Entry 2ICW (X-ray diffraction, 2.41 A resolution); this record covers chains A and G of the 6 polymer chains in the assembly.

== Chain A ==
Protein: HLA class II histocompatibility antigen, DR alpha chain
From: Homo sapiens
UniProt: P01903 (2DRA_HUMAN); residues 3-181 here correspond to UniProt positions 28-206 (UniProt number = residue number + 25)
Sequence (179 residues; row label = number of the first residue in the row):
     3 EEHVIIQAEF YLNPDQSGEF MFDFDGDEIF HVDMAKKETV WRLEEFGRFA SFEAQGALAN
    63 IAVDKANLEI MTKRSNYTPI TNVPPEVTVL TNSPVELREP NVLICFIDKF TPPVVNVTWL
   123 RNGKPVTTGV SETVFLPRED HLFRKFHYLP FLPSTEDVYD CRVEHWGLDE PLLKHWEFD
Cystine bridges: Cys107-Cys163
Modified residues: Mse23 (selenomethionine; parent Met); Mse36 (selenomethionine; parent Met); Mse73 (selenomethionine; parent Met)
Sequence notes: modified residue (23, 36, 73)
UniProt features mapped onto this chain:
  - region: Glu179 to Asp181 (Connecting peptide)
  - site: Gln9 (Self- and pathogen-derived peptide antigen), Gly49 (Self-peptide antigen), Phe51 (Self- and pathogen-derived peptide antigen), Ala52 (Self-peptide antigen), Ser53 (Self- and pathogen-derived peptide antigen), Glu55 (Pathogen-derived peptide antigen), Asn62 (Self- and pathogen-derived peptide antigen), Asn69 (Pathogen-derived peptide antigen), Arg76 (Self- and pathogen-derived peptide antigen)
  - glycosylation (N-linked (GlcNAc...) asparagine): Asn78, Asn118

== Chain G ==
Protein: Mycoplasma arthritidis mitogen
From: Mycoplasma arthritidis
UniProt: Q48898 (Q48898_MYCAT); residues 1-213 here correspond to UniProt positions 26-238 (UniProt number = residue number + 25)
Sequence (213 residues; numbered 1 to 213; the number before each row is that of its first residue):
     1 MKLRVENPKK AQKHFVQNLN NVVFTNKELE DIYNLSNKEE TKEVLKLFKL KVNQFYRHAF
    61 GIVNDYNGLL EYKEIFNMMF LKLSVVFDTQ RKEANNVEQI KRNIAILDEI MAKADNDLSY
   121 FISQNKNFQE LWDKAVKLTK EMKIKLKGQK LDLRDGEVAI NKVRELFGSD KNVKELWWFR
   181 SLLVKGVYLI KRYYEGDIEL KTTSDFAKAV FED

== How chain A and chain G interact ==
Residue-residue contacts (25):
  Tyr13(A) with Asp88(G), hydrogen bond
  Asp17(A) with Lys92(G), hydrogen bond (backbone-side chain)
  Gln18(A) with Asp88(G), hydrogen bond; Arg91(G); Lys92(G), hydrogen bond (backbone-side chain)
  Ser19(A) with Lys92(G)
  Ala37(A) with Thr89(G); Gln99(G); Arg102(G); Ile106(G)
  Lys38(A) with Arg102(G), hydrogen bond (backbone-side chain)
  Lys39(A) with Arg102(G); Ile106(G)
  Gln57(A) with Glu109(G)
  Ala61(A) with His14(G); Met78(G), hydrophobic; Lys82(G)
  Asn62(A) with His14(G)
  Ala64(A) with Leu81(G); Lys82(G); Val85(G), hydrophobic
  Val65(A) with His14(G); Met78(G), hydrophobic
  Lys67(A) with Ser84(G), hydrogen bond; Asp88(G), salt bridge
Interface residues without a listed pair, chain A (17 interface residues in all): Mse36, Leu60, Ile63, Ala68
Interface residues without a listed pair, chain G (17 interface residues in all): Leu19, Val86, Ile110
Interface features reported in the paper:
  - interface residues, chain G: Ala11(G)

== Summary ==
Chain A and chain G each contribute 17 residues to their interface; the contacts include 6 hydrogen bonds and
1 salt bridge. Polar contacts include Lys67(A)-Asp88(G), Tyr13(A)-Asp88(G) and Asp17(A)-Lys92(G). From the
paper: the interface residue Ala11(G).
Here chain A is HLA class II histocompatibility antigen, DR alpha chain (Homo sapiens) and chain G is
Mycoplasma arthritidis mitogen (Mycoplasma arthritidis). Entry 2ICW (Crystal structure of a complete ternary
complex between TCR, superantigen, and peptide-MHC class II molecule) was determined by X-ray diffraction.
